4PMT - chain A; structure by X-ray diffraction, 2.10 A resolution.

== Chain A ==
Name: High affinity nerve growth factor receptor
Organism: Homo sapiens
Notes: EC 2.7.10.1; fragment: kinase domain
UniProt: P04629 (NTRK1_HUMAN); numbering as in UniProt (aligned over 501-787)
Sequence (291 residues; each row starts with the number of its first residue):
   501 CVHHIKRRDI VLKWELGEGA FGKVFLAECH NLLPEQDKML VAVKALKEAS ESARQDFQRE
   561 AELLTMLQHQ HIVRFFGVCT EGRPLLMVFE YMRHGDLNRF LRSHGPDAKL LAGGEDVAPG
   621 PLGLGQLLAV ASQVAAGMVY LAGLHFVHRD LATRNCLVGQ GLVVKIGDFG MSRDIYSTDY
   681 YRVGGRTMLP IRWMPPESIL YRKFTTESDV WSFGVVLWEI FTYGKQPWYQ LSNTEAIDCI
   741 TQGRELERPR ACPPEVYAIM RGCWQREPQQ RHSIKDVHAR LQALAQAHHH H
Not modelled in the structure: 533-536, 547-555, 670-671, 684-686
Differences from the reference sequence: expression tag (788-791)
UniProt features mapped onto this chain:
  - motif (DXXLL): Asp537 to Val541, Asp607 to Leu611
  - active site: Asp650 (Proton acceptor)
  - binding site (ATP): Leu516 to Val524, Lys544
  - modified residue (Phosphotyrosine): Tyr676, Tyr680, Tyr681
Residues lining bound ligands: 31Y (N~4~-[4-(morpholin-4-yl)phenyl]-N~6~-(pyridin-3-ylmethyl)pyrido[3,2-d]pyrimidine-4,6-diamine): Leu516, Gly517, Glu518, Val524, Ala542, Lys544, Val573, Phe589, Glu590, Tyr591, Met592, Gly595, Asp596, Arg599, Arg654, Asn655, Cys656, Leu657, Gly667, Asp668, Arg673

== Overview ==
Bound to chain A: compound 31Y. From UniProt: active-site residue Asp650 and 10 ATP-binding residues.
Chain A is High affinity nerve growth factor receptor (Homo sapiens); the structure, The structure of TrkA
kinase bound to the inhibitor
N~4~-(4-morpholin-4-ylphenyl)-N~6~-(pyridin-3-ylmethyl)pyrido[3,2-d]pyrimidine-4,6-diamine, was determined by
X-ray diffraction, deposited together with 4PMM, 4PMP and 4PMS.
